PDB entry 2VPJ | X-ray diffraction, 1.85 A resolution | chain A

# Chain A
Molecule: Kelch-like protein 12
From: Homo sapiens
Notes: fragment: kelch domain, residues 268-567
Reference sequence: Q53G59 (KLH12_HUMAN); numbering as in UniProt (aligned over 268-567)
Amino-acid sequence (301 residues; row label = number of the first residue in the row):
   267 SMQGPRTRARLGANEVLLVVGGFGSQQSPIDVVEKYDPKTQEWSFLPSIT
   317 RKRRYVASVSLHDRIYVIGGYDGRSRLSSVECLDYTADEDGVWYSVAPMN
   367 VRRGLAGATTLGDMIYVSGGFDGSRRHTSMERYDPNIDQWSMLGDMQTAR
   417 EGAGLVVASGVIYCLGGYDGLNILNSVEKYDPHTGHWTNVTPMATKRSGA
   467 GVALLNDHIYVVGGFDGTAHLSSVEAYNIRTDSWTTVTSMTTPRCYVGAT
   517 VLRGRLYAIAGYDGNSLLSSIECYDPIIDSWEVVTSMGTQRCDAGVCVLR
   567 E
Not modelled in the structure: 267-278
Swiss-Prot annotation at these positions:
  - mutagenesis: Phe289 to Gly290 (Abolishes interaction with SEC31A and subsequent monoubiquitination of SEC31A. Abolishes ubiquitination of PEF1)

# Overview
Curated annotation (UniProt) lists 2 mutagenesis sites.
Chain A is Kelch-like protein 12 (Homo sapiens); the structure, Crystal structure of the Kelch domain of human
KLHL12, was determined by X-ray diffraction (same publication as 4AP2, 4APF, 4ASC, 2XN4 and 3II7).
